PDB entry 3QC8 | X-ray diffraction, 2.20 A resolution | chains A and B

[Chain A]
Name: Transitional endoplasmic reticulum ATPase
Organism: Homo sapiens
Notes: fragment: N domain
UniProtKB: P55072 (TERA_HUMAN); numbering as in UniProt (aligned over 21-196)
Chain sequence (178 residues; numbered 19 to 196; the number before each row is that of its first residue):
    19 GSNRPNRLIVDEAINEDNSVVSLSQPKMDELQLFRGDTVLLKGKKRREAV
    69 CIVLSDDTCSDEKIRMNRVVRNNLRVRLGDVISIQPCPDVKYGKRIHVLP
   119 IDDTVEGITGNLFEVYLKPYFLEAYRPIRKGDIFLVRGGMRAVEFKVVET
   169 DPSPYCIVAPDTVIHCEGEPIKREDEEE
Not modelled in the structure: 19-22, 193-196
Differences from the reference sequence: expression tag (19-20)
Swiss-Prot annotation at these positions:
  - modified residue: Ser37 (Phosphoserine)
  - natural variant: Arg95 (R95G: In IBMPFD1), Gly97 (G97E: In CMT2Y), Ile126 (I126F: In IBMPFD1; uncertain significance), Arg155 (R155C: In IBMPFD1; R155H: In FTDALS6 and IBMPFD1; R155L: In IBMPFD1; R155P: In IBMPFD1; R155S: In IBMPFD1), Arg159 (R159G: In FTDALS6; R159H: In IBMPFD1), Ala160 (A160T: In IBMPFD1; uncertain significance), Glu185 (E185K: In CMT2Y), Arg191 (R191Q: In FTDALS6 and IBMPFD1)
  - mutagenesis: Phe52 to Asp55 (Abolishes interaction with NPLOC4; when associated with A-110), Arg53 (R53A: Minor effect on affinity for ATP and ADP), Arg86 (R86A: Strongly increased affinity for ATP. Strongly reduced affinity for ADP), Tyr110 (Y110A: Abolishes interaction with NPLOC4; when associated with 52-A--A-55), Arg113 to His115 (Severely reduced binding to DERL1), Phe131 (F131R: Severely reduced binding to DERL1), Leu140 (L140D: Severely reduced binding to DERL1), Asp179 (D179R: No effect on binding to DERL1), His183 (H183W: Severely reduced binding to DERL1)

[Chain B]
Name: FAS-associated factor 1
Organism: Homo sapiens
Notes: fragment: UBX domain
UniProtKB: Q9UNN5 (FAF1_HUMAN); residues 571-650 here = UniProt positions 571-650
Chain sequence (84 residues; numbered 567 to 650; the number before each row is that of its first residue):
   567 GSEFEPVSKLRIRTPSGEFLERRFLASNKLQIVFDFVASKGFPWDEYKLL
   617 STFPRRDVTQLDPNKSLLEVKLFPQETLFLEAKE
Not modelled in the structure: 567-570
Differences from the reference sequence: expression tag (567-570)
Swiss-Prot annotation at these positions:
  - modified residue: Thr580 (Phosphothreonine), Ser582 (Phosphoserine)

[Interface between chain A and chain B]
Pairs across the interface (33):
  Asp35(A) - Phe619(B)
  Val38(A) - Phe619(B)  hydrophobic
  Leu51(A) - Gln641(B)
  Phe52(A) - Lys575(B)
  Phe52(A) - Arg577(B)
  Phe52(A) - Gln641(B)
  Phe52(A) - Glu642(B)
  Phe52(A) - Thr643(B)
  Arg53(A) - Phe619(B)
  Arg53(A) - Gln641(B)  hydrogen bond (backbone-side chain)
  Arg53(A) - Glu642(B)  salt bridge
  Arg53(A) - Thr643(B)  hydrogen bond (backbone-side chain)
  Gly54(A) - Thr643(B)
  Asp55(A) - Arg577(B)  salt bridge
  Leu72(A) - Phe619(B)  hydrophobic
  Val108(A) - Arg579(B)  hydrogen bond (backbone-side chain)
  Tyr110(A) - Arg579(B)
  Tyr110(A) - Thr580(B)
  Tyr110(A) - Pro581(B)
  Tyr110(A) - Phe645(B)
  Pro137(A) - Arg621(B)  hydrogen bond (backbone-side chain)
  Tyr138(A) - Arg621(B)
  Leu140(A) - Arg621(B)  hydrogen bond (backbone-side chain)
  Glu141(A) - Lys614(B)  salt bridge
  Glu141(A) - Leu616(B)
  Glu141(A) - Thr618(B)
  Glu141(A) - Arg621(B)
  Glu141(A) - Glu647(B)
  Ala142(A) - Thr618(B)
  Ala142(A) - Arg621(B)
  Tyr143(A) - Phe645(B)  hydrophobic
  Tyr143(A) - Glu647(B)  hydrogen bond
  Ile175(A) - Arg579(B)
Interface residues without a listed pair, chain A (23 interface residues in all): Ser37, Gln43, Ile70, Phe139, Arg144, Pro178
Interface residues without a listed pair, chain B (17 interface residues in all): Leu576, Leu646

[Overview]
Chain A and chain B form an interface of 23 and 17 residues respectively; the contacts include 6 hydrogen
bonds and 3 salt bridges. Polar pairs include Arg53(A)-Glu642(B), Asp55(A)-Arg577(B) and Glu141(A)-Lys614(B).
UniProt lists 13 mutagenesis sites on chain A.
Here chain A is Transitional endoplasmic reticulum ATPase and chain B is FAS-associated factor 1, both from
Homo sapiens. Entry 3QC8 (Crystal Structure of FAF1 UBX Domain In Complex with p97/VCP N Domain Reveals The
Conserved FcisP ...) was determined by X-ray diffraction.
